PDB entry 2VA3 | X-ray diffraction, 2.98 A resolution | chains A and P of the 3 polymer chains in the assembly

# Chain A
Molecule: DNA polymerase IV
From: Sulfolobus solfataricus
Notes: EC 2.7.7.7
UniProt: Q97W02 (DPO42_SULSO); residues 1-352 here = UniProt positions 1-352
Sequence (358 residues; each row starts with the number of its first residue; numbers below 1 keep their minus sign (His-5 is residue -5)):
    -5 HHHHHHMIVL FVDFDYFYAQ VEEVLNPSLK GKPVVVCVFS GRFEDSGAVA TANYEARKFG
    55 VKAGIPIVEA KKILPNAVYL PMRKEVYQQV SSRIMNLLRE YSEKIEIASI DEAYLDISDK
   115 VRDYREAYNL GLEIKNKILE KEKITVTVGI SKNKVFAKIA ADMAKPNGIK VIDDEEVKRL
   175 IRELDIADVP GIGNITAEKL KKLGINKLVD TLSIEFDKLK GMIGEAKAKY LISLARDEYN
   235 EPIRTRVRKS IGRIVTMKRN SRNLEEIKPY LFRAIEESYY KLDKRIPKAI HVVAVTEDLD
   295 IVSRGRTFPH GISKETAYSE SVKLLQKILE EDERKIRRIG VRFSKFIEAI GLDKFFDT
Not modelled in the structure: -5 to 0, 344-352
Metal / ion sites: Ca2+ site 1: Asp7, Phe8, Asp105 (together with 2'-deoxyguanosine-5'-triphosphate); Ca2+ site 2: Asp105, Glu106 (together with 2'-deoxyguanosine-5'-triphosphate)
Ligand contacts: 2'-deoxyguanosine-5'-triphosphate (DGT): Asp7, Phe8, Asp9, Tyr10, Phe11, Tyr12, Val43, Ala44, Thr45, Tyr48, Arg51, Ala57, Gly58, Met76, Asp105, Glu106, Lys159
Swiss-Prot annotation at these positions:
  - active site: Glu106
  - binding site (Mg(2+)): Asp7, Asp105
  - site: Tyr12 (Substrate discrimination)
  - mutagenesis: Asp105 to Glu106 (Loss of function), Glu342 to Thr352 (Almost complete loss of interaction with PCNA)
What the authors report for this chain:
  - Ca2+ coordination: Asp7, Asp105
  - binding site for 2'-deoxyguanosine-5'-triphosphate: Tyr48, Arg51, Lys159

# Chain P
Molecule: 13-nt DNA strand
Sequence (13 nucleotides; each row starts with the number of its first residue):
     1 GGGGGAAGGA CTA

# How chain A and chain P interact
Pairs across the interface - 25 pairs, chain A then chain P:
  Pro184(A) - DA13(P)  phosphate contact
  Gly185(A) - DT12(P)  sugar contact
  Gly185(A) - DA13(P)  hydrogen bond to the phosphate
  Ile186(A) - DT12(P)  phosphate contact
  Ile186(A) - DA13(P)  hydrogen bond to the phosphate
  Gly187(A) - DT12(P)  hydrogen bond to the phosphate
  Gly187(A) - DA13(P)  phosphate contact
  Asn188(A) - DT12(P)  phosphate contact
  Ile189(A) - DC11(P)  phosphate contact
  Ile189(A) - DT12(P)  hydrogen bond to the phosphate
  Thr190(A) - DC11(P)  phosphate contact
  Thr190(A) - DT12(P)  hydrogen bond to the phosphate
  Lys193(A) - DC11(P)  salt bridge to the phosphate
  Val296(A) - DG9(P)  phosphate contact
  Ser297(A) - DG8(P)  sugar contact
  Ser297(A) - DG9(P)  hydrogen bond to the phosphate
  Arg298(A) - DG8(P)  salt bridge to the phosphate
  Arg298(A) - DG9(P)  salt bridge to the phosphate
  Gly299(A) - DA7(P)  phosphate contact
  Gly299(A) - DG8(P)  hydrogen bond to the phosphate
  Arg300(A) - DA7(P)  phosphate contact
  Thr301(A) - DA6(P)  sugar contact
  Thr301(A) - DA7(P)  hydrogen bond to the phosphate
  Lys321(A) - DG8(P)  salt bridge to the phosphate
  Lys339(A) - DA6(P)  salt bridge to the phosphate
Interface residues without a listed pair, chain A (20 interface residues in all): Glu106, Val183, Ala191, Lys221

# In short
20 residues of chain A and 7 residues of chain P are in contact; the contacts include 8 hydrogen bonds and 5
salt bridges. Polar contacts include Gly185(A)-DA13(P), Ile186(A)-DA13(P) and Gly187(A)-DT12(P). Bound to
chain A: 2'-deoxyguanosine-5'-triphosphate. The paper reports a binding site for
2'-deoxyguanosine-5'-triphosphate at Tyr48(A), Arg51(A) and Lys159(A); Ca2+ coordination by Asp7(A) and
Asp105(A).
Here chain A is DNA polymerase IV (Sulfolobus solfataricus) and chain P is a 13-nt DNA strand. Entry 2VA3
(Complex structure of Sulfolobus solfataricus DPO4 and DNA duplex containing a hydrophobic thymine isostere
2,4-difluorotoluene nucleotide ...) was determined by X-ray diffraction, deposited together with 2V9W and
2VA2.
